PDB entry 8DWX | electron microscopy, 3.27 A resolution | chains M and Q of the 20 polymer chains in the assembly

# Chain M
Molecule: E2 glycoprotein
Source organism: Chikungunya virus strain Senegal 37997
UniProt: Q5XXP3 (POLS_CHIK3); residues 5-423 here correspond to UniProt positions 330-748 (UniProt number = residue number + 325)
Amino-acid sequence (419 residues; row label = number of the first residue in the row):
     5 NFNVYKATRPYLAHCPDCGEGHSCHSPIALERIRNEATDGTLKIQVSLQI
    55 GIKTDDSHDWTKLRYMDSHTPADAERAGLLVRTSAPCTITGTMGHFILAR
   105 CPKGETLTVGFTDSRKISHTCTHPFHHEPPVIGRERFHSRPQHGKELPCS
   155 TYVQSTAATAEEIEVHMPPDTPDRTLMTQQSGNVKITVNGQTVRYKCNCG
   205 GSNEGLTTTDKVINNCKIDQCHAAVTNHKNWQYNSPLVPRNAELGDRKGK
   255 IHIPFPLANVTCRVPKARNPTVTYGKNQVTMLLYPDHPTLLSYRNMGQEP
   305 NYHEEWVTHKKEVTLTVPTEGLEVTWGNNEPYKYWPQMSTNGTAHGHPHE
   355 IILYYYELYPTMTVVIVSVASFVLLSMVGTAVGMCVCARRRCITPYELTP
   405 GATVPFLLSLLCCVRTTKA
Unresolved in the structure: 419-423
Cystine bridges: Cys-19/Cys-125, Cys-22/Cys-28, Cys-91/Cys-105, Cys-153/Cys-266, Cys-201/Cys-225, Cys-203/Cys-220, Cys-396/Cys-417
Glycans and other covalent adducts: N-acetylglucosamine (NAG) linked to Asn-263, Asn-345
Reported in the primary citation:
  - specificity-determining residues: Asn-187
  - mutagenesis - N187D: decreased binding to 506.C01 (proposed by the authors, not directly observed)
  - mutagenesis - T213S, T213V: decreased binding to 506.A08 (proposed by the authors, not directly observed)

# Chain Q
Molecule: Capsid protein
Source organism: Chikungunya virus strain Senegal 37997
UniProt: Q5XXP3 (POLS_CHIK3); residue numbers follow UniProt; this construct covers 111-261
Amino-acid sequence (151 residues; numbered 111 to 261; the number before each row is that of its first residue):
   111 NDCIFEVKHEGKVMGYACLVGDKVMKPAHVKGTIDNADLAKLAFKRSSKY
   161 DLECAQIPVHMKSDASKFTHEKPEGYYNWHHGAVQYSGGRFTIPTGAGKP
   211 GDSGRPIFDNKGRVVAIVLGGANEGARTALSVVTWNKDIVTKITPEGAEE
   261 W

# Chain M / chain Q interface
Pairs across the interface (8; chain M residue first):
  Thr-398(M) with Lys-155(Q), hydrogen bond
  Tyr-400(M) with Asp-248(Q)
  Glu-401(M) with Lys-133(Q), hydrogen bond (backbone-side chain); Lys-155(Q)
  Leu-402(M) with Cys-164(Q), hydrophobic
  Thr-403(M) with Ile-249(Q); Val-250(Q)
  Pro-404(M) with Phe-178(Q)
Interface residues without a listed pair, chain M (10 interface residues in all): Arg-394, Gly-405, Ala-406, Thr-407
Interface residues without a listed pair, chain Q (10 interface residues in all): Asp-132, Ser-157, Leu-162

# Overview
The chain M/chain Q interface involves 10 residues from each chain; the contacts include 2 hydrogen bonds.
Polar pairs include Thr-398(M)/Lys-155(Q) and Glu-401(M)/Lys-133(Q). Covalently linked N-acetylglucosamine: at
Asn-263(M) and Asn-345(M). From the paper: T213S and T213V of chain M reduce binding to 506.A08; the
specificity determinant Asn-187(M).
Here chain M is E2 glycoprotein and chain Q is Capsid protein, both from Chikungunya virus strain Senegal
37997. Entry 8DWX (Chikungunya VLP in complex with neutralizing Fab 506.C01 (asymmetric unit)) was determined
by electron microscopy, deposited together with 8DWY.
